PDB entry 3NNJ | X-ray diffraction, 2.60 A resolution | chains A and B

Chain A (and B):
Molecule: CurA
From: Lyngbya majuscula
Notes: fragment: Hal domain to 1919); chain B of this document is another copy of the same molecule, construct and numbering; everything in this record applies to it too
UniProt: Q6DNF2 (Q6DNF2_9CYAN); residues 1-320 here correspond to UniProt positions 1600-1919 (UniProt number = residue number + 1599)
Amino-acid sequence (344 residues; each row starts with the number of its first residue; note: 1 number in that range is skipped by the numbering (no residue carries it; nothing is unmodelled there); numbers below 1 keep their minus sign (Mse-24 is residue -24)):
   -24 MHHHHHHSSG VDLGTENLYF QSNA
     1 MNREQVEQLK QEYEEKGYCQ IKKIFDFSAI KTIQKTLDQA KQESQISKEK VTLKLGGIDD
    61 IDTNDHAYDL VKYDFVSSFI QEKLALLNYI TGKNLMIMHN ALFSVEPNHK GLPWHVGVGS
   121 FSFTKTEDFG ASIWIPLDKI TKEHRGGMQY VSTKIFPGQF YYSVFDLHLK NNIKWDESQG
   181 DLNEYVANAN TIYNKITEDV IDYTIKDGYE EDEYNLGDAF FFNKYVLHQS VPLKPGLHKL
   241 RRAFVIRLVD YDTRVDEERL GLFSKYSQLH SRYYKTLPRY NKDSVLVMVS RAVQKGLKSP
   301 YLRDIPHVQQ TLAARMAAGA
Not modelled in the structure: -24 to -13, 40-65, 319-320 (chain B: -24 to -12, 40-66, 319-320)
Sequence notes: expression tag (-24 to -1)
Modified positions: Mse-24 (selenomethionine); Mse1, Mse96, Mse98, Mse148, Mse288, Mse316 (selenomethionine; parent Met)
Covalent attachments: covalent link Ala-1-Mse1
What the authors report for this chain:
  - contacts within the chain: Asp69-His99 (hydrogen bond), Arg247-Asp283 (hydrogen bond), Ser120-Arg247 (backbone contact)
  - mutagenesis - S120A, S132A: abolished catalytic activity
  - mutagenesis - K50A, K54A, Y68F: decreased catalytic activity
  - specificity-determining residues: Ser120 (proposed by the authors, not directly observed)
  - specificity-determining residues: Lys50, Lys54

Chain A / chain B interface:
Contacting residue pairs - 35 pairs, chain A then chain B:
  Lys154(A) with Lys170(B)
  Ile155(A) with Leu167(B)
  Phe160(A) with Phe160(B); Ser163(B); Val164(B), hydrophobic; Leu167(B), hydrophobic; Ile192(B), hydrophobic
  Val164(A) with Phe160(B), hydrophobic
  Leu167(A) with Ile155(B)
  Asn171(A) with Tyr203(B), hydrogen bond; Lys206(B), hydrogen bond
  Tyr185(A) with Tyr203(B)
  Ala189(A) with Tyr203(B)
  Asn190(A) with Asp199(B); Val200(B); Tyr203(B)
  Thr191(A) with Tyr203(B)
  Ile192(A) with Phe160(B), hydrophobic; Ile196(B), hydrophobic; Val200(B), hydrophobic; Thr204(B)
  Lys195(A) with Val200(B)
  Ile196(A) with Ile192(B), hydrophobic
  Asp199(A) with Asn190(B)
  Val200(A) with Asn190(B); Thr191(B); Ile192(B); Lys195(B)
  Tyr203(A) with Asn171(B), hydrogen bond; Tyr185(B); Ala189(B); Asn190(B); Thr191(B)
  Thr204(A) with Ile192(B)
  Lys206(A) with Lys174(B)
Also at the interface, not in a pair above, chain A (23 interface residues in all): Phe156, Pro157, Ser163, Lys170, Lys174
Also at the interface, not in a pair above, chain B (22 interface residues in all): Lys154, Pro157

In short:
The interface between chain A and chain B involves 23 residues on one side and 22 on the other, with 3
hydrogen bonds. Polar contacts include Asn171(A)-Tyr203(B) and Asn171(A)-Lys206(B). From the paper: K50A, K54A
and Y68F of chain A reduce catalytic activity; specificity determinants Ser120(A), Lys50(A) and Lys54(A); 5
substitutions were tested in all.
Both chains are CurA (Lyngbya majuscula). Entry 3NNJ (Halogenase domain from CurA module (apo Hal)) was
determined by X-ray diffraction (same publication as 3NNL and 3NNM).
